2WOU - chain A; structure by X-ray diffraction, 2.30 A resolution.

== Chain A ==
Name: Tgf-beta receptor type-1
From: Homo sapiens
Notes: EC 2.7.11.30; fragment: catalytic domain, residues 200-503
Reference sequence: P36897 (TGFR1_HUMAN); residue numbers follow UniProt; this construct covers 200-503
Sequence (306 residues; each row starts with the number of its first residue):
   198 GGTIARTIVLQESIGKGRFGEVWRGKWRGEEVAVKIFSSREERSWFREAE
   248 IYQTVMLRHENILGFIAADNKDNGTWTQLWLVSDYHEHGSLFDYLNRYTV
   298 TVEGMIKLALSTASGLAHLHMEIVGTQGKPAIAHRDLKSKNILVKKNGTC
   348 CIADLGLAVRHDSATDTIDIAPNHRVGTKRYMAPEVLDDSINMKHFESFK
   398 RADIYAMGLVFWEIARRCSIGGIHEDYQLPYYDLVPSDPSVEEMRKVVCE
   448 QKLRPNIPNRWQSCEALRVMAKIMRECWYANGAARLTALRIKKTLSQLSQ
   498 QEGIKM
Disordered / not traced: 497-503
Swiss-Prot annotation at these positions:
  - active site: Asp333 (Proton acceptor)
  - binding site (ATP): Ile211 to Val219, Lys232
  - cross-link (Glycyl lysine isopeptide (Lys-Gly)): Lys268 (interchain with G-Cter in ubiquitin), Lys391 (interchain with G-Cter in SUMO)
Ligand contacts: ZZF (4-({4-[(2,6-dimethylpyridin-3-yl)oxy]pyridin-2-yl}amino)benzenesulfonamide): Ile211, Val219, Ala230, Val231, Lys232, Glu245, Tyr249, Leu260, Leu278, Ser280, Asp281, Tyr282, His283, Gly286, Ser287, Asp290, Arg294, Leu340, Ala350, Asp351

== Overview ==
Ligands of chain A: compound ZZF. UniProt lists active-site residue Asp333 and 10 ATP-binding residues.
Chain A is Tgf-beta receptor type-1 (Homo sapiens); the structure, ALK5 IN COMPLEX WITH
4-((4-((2,6-dimethyl-3-pyridyl)oxy)-2-pyridyl) amino)benzenesulfonamide, was determined by X-ray diffraction
together with 2WOT from the same study.
